PDB entry 3TUP | X-ray diffraction, 3.05 A resolution | chains A and T

Chain A:
Name: Phenylalanyl-tRNA synthetase, mitochondrial
Organism: Homo sapiens
Notes: EC 6.1.1.20; fragment: mitochondrial PheRS
UniProt: O95363 (SYFM_HUMAN); residues 2-415 here correspond to UniProt positions 38-451 (UniProt number = residue number + 36)
Sequence (415 residues; numbered 1 to 415; the number before each row is that of its first residue):
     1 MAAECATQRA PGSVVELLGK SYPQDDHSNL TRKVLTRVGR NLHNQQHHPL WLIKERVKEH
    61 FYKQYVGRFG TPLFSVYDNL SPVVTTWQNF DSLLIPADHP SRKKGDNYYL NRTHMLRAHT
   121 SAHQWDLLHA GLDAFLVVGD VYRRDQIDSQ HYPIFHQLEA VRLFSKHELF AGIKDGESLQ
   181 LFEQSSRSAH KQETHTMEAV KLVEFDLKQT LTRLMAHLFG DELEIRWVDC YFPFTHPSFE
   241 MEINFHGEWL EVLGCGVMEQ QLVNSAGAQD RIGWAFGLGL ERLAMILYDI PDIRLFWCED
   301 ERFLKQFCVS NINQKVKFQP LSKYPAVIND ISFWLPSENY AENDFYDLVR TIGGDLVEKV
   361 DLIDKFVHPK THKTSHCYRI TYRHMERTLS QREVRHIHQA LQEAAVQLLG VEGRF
Disordered / not traced: 1-11
Construct notes: initiating methionine (1)
Curated features (UniProtKB/Swiss-Prot):
  - binding site (substrate): Ser121 to Gln124, Arg143, Gln150 to Tyr152, Gln157 to Glu159, Glu251, Phe276
  - modified residue: Lys166 (N6-acetyllysine)

Chain T:
Molecule: Thermus thermophilus tRNAPhe
Organism: Thermus thermophilus
Sequence (76 nucleotides; each row starts with the number of its first residue):
     1 GCCGAGGUAG CUCAGUUGGU AGAGCAUGCG ACUGAAAAUC GCAGUGUCGG CGGUUCGAUU
    61 CUGCUCCUCG GCACCA
Disordered / not traced: 75-76

Chain A / chain T interface:
Contacting residue pairs - 47 pairs, chain A then chain T:
  Thr31(A) with C67(T), phosphate contact
  Arg32(A) with C66(T), sugar contact
  Lys33(A) with C67(T), phosphate contact
  Arg144(A) with G1(T), salt bridge to the phosphate
  Asp145(A) with C74(T), hydrogen bond to the base
  Gln146(A) with G1(T), hydrogen bond to the base; C2(T), base contact; G71(T), hydrogen bond to the base; C72(T), base contact
  Ile147(A) with U68(T), phosphate contact; C69(T), phosphate contact
  Arg294(A) with C69(T), salt bridge to the phosphate; G70(T), salt bridge to the phosphate
  Lys323(A) with C11(T), hydrogen bond to the sugar; U12(T), sugar contact
  Tyr324(A) with C11(T), sugar contact
  Pro325(A) with C11(T), base contact; G24(T), base contact; C25(T), sugar contact
  Ala326(A) with C25(T), hydrogen bond to the sugar; A26(T), sugar contact
  Val327(A) with C25(T), phosphate contact; A26(T), phosphate contact
  Ile328(A) with A26(T), hydrogen bond to the phosphate; A37(T), phosphate contact; A38(T), phosphate contact
  Asn329(A) with A37(T), sugar contact; A38(T), hydrogen bond to the phosphate
  Asp330(A) with A36(T), hydrogen bond to the sugar; A37(T), hydrogen bond to the sugar
  Ser332(A) with A35(T), base contact; A36(T), hydrogen bond to the base
  Asp364(A) with G34(T), hydrogen bond to the base
  Phe366(A) with G34(T), stacking on the base
  Ser375(A) with G34(T), base contact
  Cys377(A) with A35(T), base contact; A36(T), hydrogen bond to the base
  Thr388(A) with G24(T), base contact
  Leu389(A) with C25(T), sugar contact
  Gln391(A) with C25(T), phosphate contact; A26(T), phosphate contact; A38(T), hydrogen bond to the phosphate
  Arg395(A) with A38(T), hydrogen bond to the phosphate; U39(T), salt bridge to the phosphate
  Arg414(A) with G34(T), hydrogen bond to the base; A35(T), base contact; A36(T), hydrogen bond to the base
Interface residues without a listed pair, chain A (33 interface residues in all): Asp292, Ile331, Ile363, Arg379, Ser390, His398, Phe415
Interface residues without a listed pair, chain T (23 interface residues in all): G10, A73

Overview:
Chain A and chain T form an interface of 33 and 23 residues respectively; the contacts include 16 hydrogen
bonds, 4 salt bridges and 1 aromatic stacking contact. Polar contacts include Asp145(A)-C74(T),
Gln146(A)-G1(T) and Gln146(A)-G71(T). UniProt lists 13 substrate-binding residues on chain A.
Here chain A is Phenylalanyl-tRNA synthetase, mitochondrial (Homo sapiens) and chain T is Thermus thermophilus
tRNAPhe (Thermus thermophilus). Entry 3TUP (Crystal structure of human mitochondrial PheRS complexed with
tRNAPhe in the active open state) was determined by X-ray diffraction.
